Entry 2WG2 (X-ray diffraction, 1.95 A resolution); this record covers chain A.

# Chain A
Name: Acetylcholinesterase
From: Torpedo californica
Notes: EC 3.1.1.7
UniProtKB: P04058 (ACES_TORCA); residues 1-537 here correspond to UniProt positions 22-558 (UniProt number = residue number + 21)
Chain sequence (537 residues; each row starts with the number of its first residue):
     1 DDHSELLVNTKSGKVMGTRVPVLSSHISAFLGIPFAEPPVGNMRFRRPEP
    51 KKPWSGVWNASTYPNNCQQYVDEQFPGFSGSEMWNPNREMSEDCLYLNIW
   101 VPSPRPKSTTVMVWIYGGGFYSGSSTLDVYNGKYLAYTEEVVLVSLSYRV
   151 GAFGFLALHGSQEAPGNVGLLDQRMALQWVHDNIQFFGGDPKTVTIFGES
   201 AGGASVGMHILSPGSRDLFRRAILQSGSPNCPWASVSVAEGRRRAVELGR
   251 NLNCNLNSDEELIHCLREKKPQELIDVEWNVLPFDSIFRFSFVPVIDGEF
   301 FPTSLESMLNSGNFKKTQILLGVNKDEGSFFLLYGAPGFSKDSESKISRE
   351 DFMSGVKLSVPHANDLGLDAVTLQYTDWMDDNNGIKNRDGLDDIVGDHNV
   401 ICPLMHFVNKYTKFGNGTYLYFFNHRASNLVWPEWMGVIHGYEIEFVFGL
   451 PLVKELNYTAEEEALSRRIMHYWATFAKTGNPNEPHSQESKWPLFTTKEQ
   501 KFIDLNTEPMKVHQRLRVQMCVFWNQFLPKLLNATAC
Disordered / not traced: 1-3, 536-537
Disulfide bonds: Cys-67/Cys-94, Cys-254/Cys-265, Cys-402/Cys-521
Covalently attached groups: glycan linked to Asn-59; (1R)-1,2,2-trimethylpropyl (S)-methylphosphinate (GD8) linked to Ser-200; N-acetylglucosamine (NAG) linked to Asn-416
Ligand contacts: GD8 ((1R)-1,2,2-trimethylpropyl (S)-methylphosphinate): Trp-84, Gly-117, Gly-118, Gly-119, Tyr-130, Glu-199, Ala-201, Phe-288, Phe-290, Phe-330, Phe-331, His-440, Gly-441
Swiss-Prot annotation at these positions:
  - active site: Ser-200 (Acyl-ester intermediate), Glu-327 (Charge relay system), His-440 (Charge relay system)
  - glycosylation (N-linked (GlcNAc...) asparagine): Asn-59, Asn-416, Asn-457, Asn-533

# Summary
Covalently linked compound GD8: at Ser-200. Covalently linked N-acetylglucosamine: at Asn-416. Curated
annotation (UniProt) lists 3 active-site residues.
Chain A is Acetylcholinesterase (Torpedo californica); the structure, Non-aged conjugate of torpedo
californica acetylcholinesterase with soman (ALTERNATIVE refinement), was determined by X-ray diffraction
(same publication as 2WFZ, 2WG0 and 2WG1).
